PDB entry 5ZCE | X-ray diffraction, 1.55 A resolution | chain A

# Chain A
Molecule: Alpha-glucosidase
Source organism: Bacillus sp
Notes: engineered mutation(s): E256Q
Amino-acid sequence (555 residues; each row starts with the number of its first residue):
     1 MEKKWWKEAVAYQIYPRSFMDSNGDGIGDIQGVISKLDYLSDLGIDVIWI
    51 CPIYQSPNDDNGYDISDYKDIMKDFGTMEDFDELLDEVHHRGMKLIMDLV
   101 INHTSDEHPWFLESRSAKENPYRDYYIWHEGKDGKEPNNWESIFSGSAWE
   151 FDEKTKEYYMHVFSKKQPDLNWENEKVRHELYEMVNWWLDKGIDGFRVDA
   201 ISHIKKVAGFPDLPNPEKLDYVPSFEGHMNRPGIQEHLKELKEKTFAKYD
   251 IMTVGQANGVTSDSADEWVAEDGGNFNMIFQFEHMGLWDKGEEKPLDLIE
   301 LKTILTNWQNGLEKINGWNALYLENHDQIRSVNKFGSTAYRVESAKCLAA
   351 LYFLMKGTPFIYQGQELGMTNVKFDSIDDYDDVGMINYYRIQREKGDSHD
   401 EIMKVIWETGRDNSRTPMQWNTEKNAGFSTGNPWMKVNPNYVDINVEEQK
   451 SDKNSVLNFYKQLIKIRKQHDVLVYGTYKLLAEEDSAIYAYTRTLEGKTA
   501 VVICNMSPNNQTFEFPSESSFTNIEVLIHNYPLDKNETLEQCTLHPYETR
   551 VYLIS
Disordered / not traced: 1-3, 289-293, 518-519
Ion coordination: Ca2+ site 1: Asp21, Asn23, Asp25, Ile27, Asp29; Ca2+ site 2 near Glu173 (its only coordinating residue here); Ca2+ site 3: Asp534, Glu537, Thr543

# Summary
Asp21, Asn23, Asp25, Ile27 and Asp29 form the Ca2+ site 1. Asp534, Glu537 and Thr543 form the Ca2+ site 3.
Chain A is Alpha-glucosidase (Bacillus sp); the structure, Crystal structure of Alpha-glucosidase in complex
with maltotetraose, was determined by X-ray diffraction, deposited together with 5ZCB, 5ZCC and 5ZCD.
